Entry 3I4W (X-ray diffraction, 1.35 A resolution); this record covers chain A.

# Chain A
Name: Disks large homolog 4
From: Homo sapiens
Notes: fragment: Third PDZ domain
UniProtKB: P78352 (DLG4_HUMAN); residue numbers follow UniProt; this construct covers 302-403
Amino-acid sequence (104 residues; row label = number of the first residue in the row):
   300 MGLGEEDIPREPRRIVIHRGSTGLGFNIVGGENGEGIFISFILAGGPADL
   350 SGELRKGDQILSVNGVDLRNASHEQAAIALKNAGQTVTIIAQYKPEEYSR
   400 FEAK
Disordered / not traced: 300-304, 403
Construct notes: expression tag (300-301); engineered mutation Asn-332 (Asp in P78352)
Modified positions: Asn-332 (l-3-aminosuccinimide; SNN)

# Summary
Chain A is Disks large homolog 4 (Homo sapiens); the structure, Crystal Structure of the third PDZ domain of
PSD-95, was determined by X-ray diffraction (same publication as 3K82).
